PDB entry 7W2Z | electron microscopy, 2.80 A resolution | chains R and B of the 6 polymer chains in the assembly

== Chain R ==
Protein: Growth hormone secretagogue receptor type 1
From: Homo sapiens
UniProtKB: Q92847 (GHSR_HUMAN); residues 1-366 here = UniProt positions 1-366
Amino-acid sequence (366 residues; each row starts with the number of its first residue):
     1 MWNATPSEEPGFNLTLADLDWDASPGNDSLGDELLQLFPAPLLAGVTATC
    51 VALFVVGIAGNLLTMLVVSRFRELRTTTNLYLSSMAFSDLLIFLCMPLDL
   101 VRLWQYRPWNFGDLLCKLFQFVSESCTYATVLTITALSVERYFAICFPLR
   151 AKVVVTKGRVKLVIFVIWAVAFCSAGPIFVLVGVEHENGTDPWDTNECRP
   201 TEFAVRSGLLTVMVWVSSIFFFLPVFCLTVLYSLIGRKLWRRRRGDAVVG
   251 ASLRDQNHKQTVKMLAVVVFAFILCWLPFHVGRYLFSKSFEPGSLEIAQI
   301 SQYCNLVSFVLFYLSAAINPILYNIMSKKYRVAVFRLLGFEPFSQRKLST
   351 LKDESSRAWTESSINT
Not modelled in the structure: 1-34, 246-251, 342-366
UniProt features mapped onto this chain:
  - glycosylation (N-linked (GlcNAc...) asparagine): Asn13, Asn27
  - natural variant: Ala204 (A204E: In GHDP), Arg237 (R237W: In GHDP)
Disulfides: Cys116-Cys198
What the authors report for this chain:
  - contacts within the chain: Arg102-Gln120, Phe279-Arg283 (cation-pi contact), Glu124-Arg283 (salt bridge), Ser217-Arg283 (hydrogen bond)
  - mutagenesis - E124A, I178A, L210A, F286A, N305A, F312A: decreased signaling with Appetite-regulating hormone
  - mutagenesis - W276A, F279A, R283A: abolished signaling with Appetite-regulating hormone
  - conformationally variable residues (helix shift, side-chain flip): Cys146, Leu239, Leu253, Phe272, Trp276, Phe279, Arg283, Phe312, Leu322
  - mutagenesis - D99A, S308A: unchanged expression
  - mutagenesis - W276A, F279A, F312A: decreased signaling in response to compound 21

== Chain B ==
Protein: Guanine nucleotide-binding protein G(I)/G(S)/G(T) subunit beta-1
From: Homo sapiens
UniProtKB: P62873 (GBB1_HUMAN); residues 2-340 here = UniProt positions 2-340
Amino-acid sequence (339 residues; numbered 2 to 340; the number before each row is that of its first residue):
     2 SELDQLRQEAEQLKNQIRDARKACADATLSQITNNIDPVGRIQMRTRRTL
    52 RGHLAKIYAMHWGTDSRLLVSASQDGKLIIWDSYTTNKVHAIPLRSSWVM
   102 TCAYAPSGNYVACGGLDNICSIYNLKTREGNVRVSRELAGHTGYLSCCRF
   152 LDDNQIVTSSGDTTCALWDIETGQQTTTFTGHTGDVMSLSLAPDTRLFVS
   202 GACDASAKLWDVREGMCRQTFTGHESDINAICFFPNGNAFATGSDDATCR
   252 LFDLRADQELMTYSHDNIICGITSVSFSKSGRLLLAGYDDFNCNVWDALK
   302 ADRAGVLAGHDNRVSCLGVTDDGMAVATGSWDSFLKIWN
Not modelled in the structure: 2
UniProt features mapped onto this chain:
  - modified residue: Ser2 (N-acetylserine), His266 (Phosphohistidine)
  - natural variant: Leu30 (L30F: In MRD42; uncertain significance), Arg52 (R52G: In MRD42), Gly64 (G64V: In MRD42), Asp76 (D76E: In MRD42; D76G: In MRD42), Gly77 (G77S: In MRD42), Lys78 (K78R: In MRD42), Ile80 (I80N: In MRD42; I80T: In MRD42), His91 (H91R: In MRD42; uncertain significance), Ala92 (A92T: In MRD42), Pro94 (P94S: In MRD42), Leu95 (L95P: In MRD42), Arg96 (R96L: In MRD42), 5 further natural variant entries in UniProt

== Interface between chain R and chain B ==
Pairs across the interface (6):
  Phe71(R) with Asp312(B)
  Arg72(R) with Arg52(B); Phe335(B)
  Arg336(R) with Phe292(B); His311(B), hydrogen bond (side chain-backbone); Asp312(B), salt bridge
Interface residues without a listed pair, chain R (4 interface residues in all): Glu73

== Summary ==
Chain R and chain B form an interface of 4 and 5 residues respectively; the contacts include 1 hydrogen bond
and 1 salt bridge. Polar pairs include Arg336(R)-Asp312(B) and Arg336(R)-His311(B). The paper reports that
E124A, I178A and L210A of chain R, among others, reduce signaling with Appetite-regulating hormone;
conformational variability at Cys146(R), Leu239(R) and Leu253(R) among others; 11 substitutions were tested in
all.
Chain R is Growth hormone secretagogue receptor type 1 and chain B is Guanine nucleotide-binding protein
G(I)/G(S)/G(T) subunit beta-1, both from Homo sapiens; the structure, Cryo-EM structure of the ghrelin-bound
human ghrelin receptor-Go complex, was determined by electron microscopy.
